4YL8 - chains A and B; structure by X-ray diffraction, 1.50 A resolution.

[Chain A]
Molecule: Moesin
Source organism: Mus musculus
Notes: fragment: FERM domain
Reference sequence: P26041 (MOES_MOUSE); residue numbers follow UniProt; this construct covers 1-297
Amino-acid sequence (303 residues; numbered -5 to 297; the number before each row is that of its first residue; numbers below 1 keep their minus sign (Gly-5 is residue -5)):
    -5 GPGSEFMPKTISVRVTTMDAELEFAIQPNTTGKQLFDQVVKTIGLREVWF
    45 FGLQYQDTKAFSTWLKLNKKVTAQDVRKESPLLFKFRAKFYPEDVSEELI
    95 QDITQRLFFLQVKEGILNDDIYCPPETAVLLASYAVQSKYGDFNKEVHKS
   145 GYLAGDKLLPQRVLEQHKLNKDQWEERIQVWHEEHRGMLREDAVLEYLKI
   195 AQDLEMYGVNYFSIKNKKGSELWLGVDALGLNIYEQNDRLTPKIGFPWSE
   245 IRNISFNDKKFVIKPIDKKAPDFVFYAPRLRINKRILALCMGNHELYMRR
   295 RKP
Disordered / not traced: -5 to 0, 297
Sequence notes: expression tag (-5 to 0)
Curated features (UniProtKB/Swiss-Prot):
  - motif: Ile115 to Glu120 ([IL]-x-C-x-x-[DE] motif)
  - modified residue: Ser74 (Phosphoserine), Lys79 (N6-acetyllysine), Lys83 (N6-succinyllysine), Tyr116 (Phosphotyrosine), Cys117 (S-nitrosocysteine), Lys139 (N6-acetyllysine), Lys165 (N6-acetyllysine)

[Chain B]
Molecule: Protein crumbs
Source organism: Drosophila melanogaster
Notes: fragment: C-terminal domain
Reference sequence: P10040 (CRB_DROME); residue numbers follow UniProt; this construct covers 2110-2146
Amino-acid sequence (43 residues; each row starts with the number of its first residue):
  2104 GPGSEFRNKRATRGTYSPSAQEYCNPRLEMDNVLKPPPEERLI
Disordered / not traced: 2104-2107, 2127-2134
Sequence notes: expression tag (2104-2109)
From the paper describing this entry:
  - conformationally variable residues (order/disorder transition): Cys2127 to Asn2135
  - post-translational modification sites: Thr2115 (citing earlier work)
  - post-translational modification sites: Thr2118
  - mutagenesis - T2118E: decreased binding to Moesin (chain A)

[How chain A and chain B interact]
Contacting residue pairs (63):
  Phe30(A) with Pro2140(B), hydrophobic
  Arg40(A) with Leu2137(B)
  Val42(A) with Lys2138(B); Pro2140(B)
  Trp43(A) with Leu2137(B), hydrophobic; Lys2138(B); Pro2139(B); Pro2140(B); Pro2141(B)
  Phe45(A) with Pro2140(B)
  Trp58(A) with Glu2143(B)
  Lys60(A) with Glu2142(B); Glu2143(B), salt bridge; Leu2145(B)
  Leu61(A) with Pro2140(B), hydrophobic; Glu2142(B), hydrogen bond (backbone-side chain)
  Asn62(A) with Glu2142(B), hydrogen bond (backbone-side chain)
  Lys83(A) with Glu2143(B), salt bridge
  Phe84(A) with Pro2141(B)
  Trp242(A) with Pro2121(B)
  Ile245(A) with Pro2121(B); Ser2122(B), hydrogen bond (backbone-backbone)
  Arg246(A) with Ser2120(B), hydrogen bond (backbone-side chain); Pro2121(B); Ser2122(B)
  Asn247(A) with Thr2118(B), hydrogen bond; Tyr2119(B), hydrogen bond (side chain-backbone); Ser2120(B), hydrogen bond
  Ile248(A) with Thr2118(B); Tyr2119(B), hydrogen bond (backbone-backbone)
  Ser249(A) with Gly2117(B); Thr2118(B)
  Phe250(A) with Thr2115(B); Arg2116(B); Gly2117(B), hydrogen bond (backbone-backbone)
  Asn251(A) with Thr2115(B); Arg2116(B)
  Asp252(A) with Thr2115(B), hydrogen bond (backbone-backbone)
  Ile260(A) with Ser2122(B)
  Leu274(A) with Ala2114(B); Thr2115(B)
  Lys278(A) with Ala2114(B), hydrogen bond (side chain-backbone); Leu2145(B); Ile2146(B), hydrogen bond (side chain-backbone)
  Leu281(A) with Gly2117(B); Thr2118(B); Tyr2119(B), hydrophobic; Leu2145(B), hydrophobic
  Ala282(A) with Glu2143(B)
  Met285(A) with Phe2109(B), hydrophobic; Tyr2119(B), hydrophobic
  Gly286(A) with Pro2141(B)
  His288(A) with Tyr2119(B), hydrogen bond; Pro2121(B); Gln2124(B)
  Glu289(A) with Pro2141(B)
  Leu290(A) with Pro2141(B), hydrophobic
  Met292(A) with Gln2124(B); Tyr2126(B), hydrogen bond (backbone-side chain)
  Arg293(A) with Lys2138(B); Pro2139(B), hydrogen bond (side chain-backbone)
  Arg295(A) with Tyr2126(B), hydrogen bond (backbone-side chain)
  Lys296(A) with Tyr2126(B)
Interface residues without a listed pair, chain A (35 interface residues in all): Tyr291
Interface residues without a listed pair, chain B (22 interface residues in all): Arg2144
Interface features reported in the paper:
  - residue pairs: Lys60(A)-Glu2143(B) (salt bridge), Leu61(A)-Glu2142(B) (backbone contact), Asn62(A)-Glu2142(B) (backbone contact), Lys83(A)-Glu2143(B) (salt bridge), Ile245(A)-Pro2121(B) (hydrophobic contact), Phe250(A)-Gly2117(B), Phe250(A)-Leu2145(B) (hydrophobic contact), Lys278(A)-Ile2146(B), Leu281(A)-Leu2145(B) (hydrophobic contact), Met285(A)-Tyr2119(B) (hydrophobic contact), His288(A)-Tyr2119(B) (hydrogen bond), Leu2145(B)-Lys278(A) (hydrophobic contact)
  - interface residues, chain B: Thr2118(B), Pro2140(B), Pro2141(B)
  - hot spots on chain B (mutagenesis) - Y2119A: abolished binding to Moesin (chain A)

[In short]
35 residues of chain A face 22 of chain B across their interface; the contacts include 16 hydrogen bonds and 2
salt bridges. Among the polar pairs are Lys60(A)-Glu2143(B), Lys83(A)-Glu2143(B) and Leu61(A)-Glu2142(B). The
authors report salt bridges between Lys60(A) and Glu2143(B) and Lys83(A) and Glu2143(B); backbone contacts
between Leu61(A) and Glu2142(B) and Asn62(A) and Glu2142(B); hydrophobic contacts between Ile245(A) and
Pro2121(B), Phe250(A) and Leu2145(B) and Leu281(A) and Leu2145(B) among others. From the paper: T2118E of
chain B reduces binding to Moesin (chain A); interface residues Thr2118(B), Pro2140(B) and Pro2141(B).
Chain A is Moesin (Mus musculus) and chain B is Protein crumbs (Drosophila melanogaster); the structure,
Crystal structure of the Crumbs/Moesin complex, was determined by X-ray diffraction.
